PDB entry 1TZY | X-ray diffraction, 1.90 A resolution | chains A and E of the 8 polymer chains in the assembly

Chain A (and E):
Name: Histone H2A-IV
Organism: Gallus gallus
Notes: chain E of this document is another copy of the same molecule, construct and numbering; everything in this record applies to it too
UniProtKB: P02263 (H2A4_CHICK); numbering as in UniProt (aligned over 0-128)
Chain sequence (129 residues; row label = number of the first residue in the row; numbering starts at 0):
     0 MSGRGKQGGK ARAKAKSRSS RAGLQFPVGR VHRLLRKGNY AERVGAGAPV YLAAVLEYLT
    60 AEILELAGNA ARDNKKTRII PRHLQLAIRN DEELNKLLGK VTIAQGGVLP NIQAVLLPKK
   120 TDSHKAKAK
Unresolved in the structure: 0-12, 119-128 (chain E: 0-13, 118-128)
UniProt features mapped onto this chain:
  - modified residue (N6-(2-hydroxyisobutyryl)lysine): Lys75, Lys119
From the paper describing this entry:
  - binding site for chloride ion: Asn110

Interface between chain A and chain E:
Pairs across the interface - 5 pairs, chain A then chain E:
  Asn38(A) - Asn38(E)
  Asn38(A) - Ala40(E)
  Asn38(A) - Glu41(E)
  Tyr39(A) - Asn38(E)
  Ala40(A) - Asn38(E)
Other interface residues (no listed pair), chain A (4 interface residues in all): Glu41
Other interface residues (no listed pair), chain E (4 interface residues in all): Tyr39

In short:
The chain A/chain E interface involves 4 residues from each chain. From the paper: a binding site for chloride
ion at Asn110(A).
Both chains are Histone H2A-IV (Gallus gallus). Entry 1TZY (Crystal Structure of the Core-Histone Octamer to
1.90 Angstrom Resolution) was determined by X-ray diffraction.
